PDB entry 5LY1 | X-ray diffraction, 2.50 A resolution | chains C and E of the 5 polymer chains in the assembly

Chain C:
Protein: Lysine-specific demethylase 4A
From: Homo sapiens
Notes: EC 1.14.11.-; fragment: catalytic domain
UniProt: O75164 (KDM4A_HUMAN); numbering as in UniProt (aligned over 1-359)
Amino-acid sequence (381 residues; each row starts with the number of its first residue; numbers below 1 keep their minus sign (Met-21 is residue -21)):
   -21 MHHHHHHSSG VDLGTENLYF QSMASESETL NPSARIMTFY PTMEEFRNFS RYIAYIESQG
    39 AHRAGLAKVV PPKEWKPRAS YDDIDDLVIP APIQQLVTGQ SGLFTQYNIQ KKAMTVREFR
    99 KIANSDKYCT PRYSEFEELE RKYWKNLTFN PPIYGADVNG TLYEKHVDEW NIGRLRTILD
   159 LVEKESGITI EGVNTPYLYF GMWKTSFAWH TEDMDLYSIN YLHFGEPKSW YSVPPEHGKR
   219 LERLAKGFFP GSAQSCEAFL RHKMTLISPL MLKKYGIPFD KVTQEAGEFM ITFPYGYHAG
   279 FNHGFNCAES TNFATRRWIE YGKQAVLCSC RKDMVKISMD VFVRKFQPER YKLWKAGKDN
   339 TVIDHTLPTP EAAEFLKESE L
Unresolved in the structure: -21 to 4, 162-169, 355-359
Sequence notes: initiating methionine (-21); expression tag (-20 to 0)
Ion coordination: Ni2+: His188, Glu190, His276; Zn2+: Cys234, His240, Cys306, Cys308
UniProt features mapped onto this chain:
  - binding site (2-oxoglutarate): Tyr132, Asn198, Lys206, Lys241
  - binding site (Fe cation): His188, Glu190, His276
  - binding site (Zn(2+)): Cys234, His240, Cys306, Cys308
  - modified residue: Ala2 (N-acetylalanine)
What the authors report for this chain:
  - specificity-determining residues: Asn86, Gln88, Ser288, Arg309, Asp311
  - mutagenesis - H188A: abolished catalytic activity (citing earlier work)

Chain E:
Protein: CP2
Amino-acid sequence (14 residues; each row starts with the number of its first residue; numbering starts at 0):
     0 XYVYNTRSGW RWYT
Covalent attachments: covalent link 48V_0-Thr13
Modified residues: 48V ({[(2R)-2,3-diamino-3-oxopropyl]sulfanyl}acetic acid) at position 0; Tyr1 (D-tyrosine; DTY)

Interface between chain C and chain E:
Pairs across the interface (35; chain C residue first):
  Ala69(C) with Arg10(E)
  Ile71(C) with Arg10(E)
  Tyr85(C) with Trp11(E)
  Asn86(C) with Trp9(E); Arg10(E); Trp11(E), hydrogen bond (backbone-backbone)
  Ile87(C) with Trp11(E)
  Gln88(C) with Tyr3(E), hydrogen bond; Arg10(E); Trp11(E), hydrogen bond (backbone-backbone); Tyr12(E)
  Asp135(C) with Thr5(E), hydrogen bond; Arg6(E); Ser7(E), hydrogen bond (side chain-backbone); Arg10(E), salt bridge
  Tyr175(C) with Arg6(E)
  Tyr177(C) with Arg6(E), hydrogen bond
  His240(C) with Gly8(E); Trp9(E), hydrogen bond (backbone-backbone)
  Lys241(C) with Arg6(E); Ser7(E); Gly8(E)
  Met242(C) with Trp11(E)
  Ser288(C) with Arg6(E), hydrogen bond
  Thr289(C) with Arg6(E)
  Asn290(C) with Arg6(E)
  Cys308(C) with Trp9(E), hydrophobic
  Arg309(C) with Tyr1(E); Val2(E), hydrogen bond (side chain-backbone); Tyr3(E); Trp9(E)
  Asp311(C) with Tyr3(E); Asn4(E), hydrogen bond (side chain-backbone)
  Met312(C) with Asn4(E)
  Val313(C) with Asn4(E)
Other interface residues (no listed pair), chain C (24 interface residues in all): Ala134, Glu190, Asp191, Ser196
Other interface residues (no listed pair), chain E (13 interface residues in all): Thr13
Interface features reported in the paper:
  - specific contacts: Tyr175(C)-Arg6(E), Tyr177(C)-Arg6(E) (hydrogen bond), Ser288(C)-Arg6(E) (hydrogen bond), Asn290(C)-Arg6(E) (hydrogen bond), Arg309(C)-Trp9(E)
  - interface residues, chain C: Asn86(C), Gln88(C), Ser288(C), Asp311(C)

In short:
The interface between chain C and chain E involves 24 residues on one side and 13 on the other, with 10
hydrogen bonds and 1 salt bridge. Polar pairs include Asp135(C)-Arg10(E), Gln88(C)-Tyr3(E) and
Asp135(C)-Thr5(E). The paper describes contacts between Tyr175(C) and Arg6(E) and Arg309(C) and Trp9(E);
hydrogen bonds between Tyr177(C) and Arg6(E), Ser288(C) and Arg6(E) and Asn290(C) and Arg6(E). From the paper:
H188A of chain C abolishes catalytic activity; interface residues Asn86(C), Gln88(C) and Ser288(C) among
others.
Here chain C is Lysine-specific demethylase 4A (Homo sapiens) and chain E is CP2. Entry 5LY1 (JMJD2A/ KDM4A
COMPLEXED WITH NI(II) AND Macrocyclic PEPTIDE Inhibitor CP2 (13-mer)) was determined by X-ray diffraction
(same publication as 5LY2).
